2VLM - chains D and E; structure by X-ray diffraction, 1.98 A resolution.

== Chain D ==
Protein: JM22 TCR alpha chain
Organism: Homo sapiens
Chain sequence (201 residues; row label = number of the first residue in the row):
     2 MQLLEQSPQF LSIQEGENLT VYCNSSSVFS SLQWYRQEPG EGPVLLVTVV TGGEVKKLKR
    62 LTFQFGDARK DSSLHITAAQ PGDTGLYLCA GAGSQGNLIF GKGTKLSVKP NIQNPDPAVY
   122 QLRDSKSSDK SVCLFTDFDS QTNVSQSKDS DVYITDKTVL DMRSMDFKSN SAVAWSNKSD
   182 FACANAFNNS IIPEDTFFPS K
Unresolved in the structure: 2, 146-148, 158-169, 202
Disulfide bonds: Cys-24/Cys-90, Cys-134/Cys-184

== Chain E ==
Protein: JM22 TCR beta chain
Organism: Homo sapiens
Chain sequence (244 residues; numbered 1 to 244; the number before each row is that of its first residue):
     1 MVDGGITQSP KYLFRKEGQN VTLSCEQNLN HDAMYWYRQD PGQGLRLIYY SQIVNDFQKG
    61 DIAEGYSVSR EKKESFPLTV TSAQKNPTAF YLCASSSRSS YEQYFGPGTR LTVTEDLKNV
   121 FPPEVAVFEP SEAEISHTQK ATLVCLATGF YPDHVELSWW VNGKEVHSGV STDPQPLKEQ
   181 PALNDSRYSL SSRLRVSATF WQNPRNHFRC QVQFYGLSEN DEWTQDRAKP VTQIVSAEAW
   241 GRAD
Unresolved in the structure: 1-4
Disulfide bonds: Cys-25/Cys-93, Cys-145/Cys-210

== Chain D / chain E interface ==
Pairs across the interface (83):
  Gln-34(D) / Tyr-101(E)
  Tyr-36(D) / Tyr-101(E)
  Tyr-36(D) / Gln-103(E)  hydrogen bond (side chain-backbone)
  Tyr-36(D) / Phe-105(E)  hydrophobic
  Gln-38(D) / Gln-39(E)
  Gln-38(D) / Phe-90(E)
  Gln-38(D) / Leu-92(E)
  Pro-40(D) / Pro-174(E)  hydrophobic
  Pro-40(D) / Gln-175(E)
  Gly-41(D) / Phe-90(E)
  Gly-41(D) / Pro-107(E)
  Glu-42(D) / Phe-90(E)
  Glu-42(D) / Pro-107(E)
  Gly-43(D) / Leu-92(E)
  Gly-43(D) / Gly-106(E)
  Gly-43(D) / Pro-107(E)
  Pro-44(D) / Leu-92(E)
  Pro-44(D) / Phe-105(E)
  Leu-46(D) / Glu-102(E)
  Leu-46(D) / Gln-103(E)
  Thr-49(D) / Glu-102(E)  hydrogen bond
  Leu-87(D) / Gln-39(E)
  Ala-93(D) / Tyr-101(E)  hydrophobic
  Gly-97(D) / Tyr-101(E)  hydrogen bond (backbone-side chain)
  Leu-99(D) / Tyr-37(E)
  Leu-99(D) / Tyr-101(E)  hydrophobic
  Leu-99(D) / Gln-103(E)
  Phe-101(D) / Tyr-37(E)
  Phe-101(D) / Leu-45(E)
  Phe-101(D) / Gln-103(E)
  Phe-101(D) / Phe-105(E)  hydrophobic
  Lys-103(D) / Gly-42(E)
  Lys-103(D) / Gln-43(E)
  Asp-117(D) / His-137(E)  salt bridge
  Tyr-121(D) / Ser-131(E)
  Tyr-121(D) / Ala-133(E)
  Tyr-121(D) / Glu-134(E)
  Tyr-121(D) / His-137(E)
  Tyr-121(D) / Thr-138(E)
  Gln-122(D) / Ser-131(E)
  Leu-123(D) / Phe-128(E)
  Leu-123(D) / Glu-129(E)
  Leu-123(D) / Thr-142(E)
  Leu-123(D) / Val-144(E)  hydrophobic
  Arg-124(D) / Phe-128(E)
  Arg-124(D) / Glu-129(E)  hydrogen bond (backbone-backbone)
  Asp-125(D) / Ala-126(E)
  Asp-125(D) / Val-127(E)
  Asp-125(D) / Phe-128(E)
  Ser-126(D) / Val-127(E)  hydrogen bond (backbone-backbone)
  Ser-126(D) / Glu-129(E)
  Ser-126(D) / Glu-238(E)  hydrogen bond (side chain-backbone)
  Ser-126(D) / Ala-239(E)
  Lys-127(D) / Val-125(E)  hydrogen bond (side chain-backbone)
  Lys-127(D) / Ala-126(E)
  Lys-127(D) / Ala-237(E)
  Lys-131(D) / Phe-128(E)
  Ser-132(D) / Phe-128(E)
  Val-133(D) / Phe-128(E)  hydrophobic
  Val-133(D) / Leu-146(E)  hydrophobic
  Leu-135(D) / Thr-142(E)
  Thr-137(D) / Arg-195(E)
  Asp-138(D) / Thr-138(E)
  Asp-138(D) / Arg-195(E)  salt bridge
  Ser-151(D) / Glu-179(E)
  Ser-151(D) / Gln-180(E)
  Ser-151(D) / Pro-181(E)
  Tyr-154(D) / Leu-177(E)  hydrogen bond (side chain-backbone)
  Tyr-154(D) / Lys-178(E)  hydrogen bond (side chain-backbone)
  Tyr-154(D) / Glu-179(E)
  Tyr-154(D) / Ser-189(E)
  Thr-156(D) / Asp-173(E)  hydrogen bond
  Thr-156(D) / Leu-177(E)
  Thr-156(D) / Ser-191(E)  hydrogen bond
  Thr-156(D) / Arg-193(E)
  Ser-170(D) / Ser-171(E)
  Ser-172(D) / Arg-193(E)
  Val-174(D) / Ser-191(E)
  Val-174(D) / Arg-193(E)
  Trp-176(D) / Leu-146(E)  hydrophobic
  Trp-176(D) / Ser-189(E)
  Phe-198(D) / His-137(E)
  Pro-200(D) / Ala-133(E)  hydrophobic
Interface residues without a listed pair, chain D (42 interface residues in all): Leu-89, Gly-102, Ile-155
Interface residues without a listed pair, chain E (46 interface residues in all): Gly-44, Tyr-104, Pro-130, Thr-148

== In short ==
42 residues of chain D and 46 residues of chain E are in contact, with 11 hydrogen bonds and 2 salt bridges.
Polar pairs include Asp-117(D)/His-137(E), Asp-138(D)/Arg-195(E) and Tyr-36(D)/Gln-103(E).
Here chain D is JM22 TCR alpha chain and chain E is JM22 TCR beta chain, both from Homo sapiens. Entry 2VLM
(The Structural Dynamics and Energetics of an Immunodominant T-cell Receptor are Programmed by its Vbeta
Domain) was determined by X-ray diffraction (same publication as 2VLJ, 2VLK, 2VLL and 2VLR).
